Entry 2GRO (X-ray diffraction, 1.70 A resolution); this record covers chains A and B.

[Chain A]
Name: Ubiquitin-conjugating enzyme E2 I
Source organism: Homo sapiens
Notes: EC 6.3.2.19
UniProtKB: P63279 (UBE2I_HUMAN); numbering as in UniProt (aligned over 1-158)
Amino-acid sequence (161 residues; numbered -2 to 158; the number before each row is that of its first residue; numbers below 1 keep their minus sign (Gly-2 is residue -2)):
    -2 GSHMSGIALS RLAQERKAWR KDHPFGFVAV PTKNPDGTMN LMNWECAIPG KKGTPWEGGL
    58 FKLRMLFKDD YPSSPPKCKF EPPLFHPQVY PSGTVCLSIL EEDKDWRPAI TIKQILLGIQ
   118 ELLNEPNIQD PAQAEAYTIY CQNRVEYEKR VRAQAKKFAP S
Unresolved in the structure: -2 to 0, 158
Construct notes: cloning artifact (-2 to 0); engineered mutation Gln85 (Asn in P63279)
UniProt features mapped onto this chain:
  - region: Arg13 to Lys18 (Interaction with SUMO1)
  - active site: Cys93 (Glycyl thioester intermediate)
  - site: Ile4 (Interaction with RANBP2), Val25 (Interaction with RANBP2), Leu57 (Interaction with RANBP2), Asp100, Lys101 (Substrate binding)
  - modified residue: Ser2 (N-acetylserine), Lys65 (N6-acetyllysine), Ser71 (Phosphoserine)
  - cross-link (Glycyl lysine isopeptide (Lys-Gly)): Lys18 (interchain with G-Cter in SUMO2), Lys48 (interchain with G-Cter in SUMO2), Lys49 (interchain with G-Cter in SUMO1), Lys101 (interchain with G-Cter in SUMO2)
  - mutagenesis: Arg13 to Lys14 (Impairs binding to SUMO1 and catalytic activity), Arg17 to Lys18 (Impairs binding to SUMO1 and catalytic activity), Phe22 (F22A: Impairs binding to RANBP2), Val25 (V25A: Impairs binding to RANBP2), Val27 (V27A: Impairs binding to RANBP2), Glu42 (E42A: Slightly impairs binding to RANBP2), Lys48 (K48A: Slightly impairs binding to RANBP2), Glu54 (E54A: Slightly impairs binding to RANBP2), Leu57 (L57A: Impairs binding to RANBP2), Lys59 (K59A: Impairs binding to RANBP2), Arg61 (R61A: Slightly impairs binding to RANBP2), Tyr87 (Y87A: Impairs catalytic activity), 3 further mutagenesis entries in UniProt

[Chain B]
Name: Ran GTPase-activating protein 1
Source organism: Homo sapiens
Notes: fragment: C-terminal domain (residues 419-587)
UniProtKB: P46060 (RGP1_HUMAN); numbering as in UniProt (aligned over 419-587)
Amino-acid sequence (170 residues; row label = number of the first residue in the row):
   418 STGEPAPVLS SPPPADVSTF LAFPSPEKLL RLGPKSSVLI AQQTDTSDPE KVVSAFLKVS
   478 SVFKDEATVR MAVQDAVDAL MQKAFNSSSF NSNTFLTRLL VHMGLLKSED KVKAIANLYG
   538 PLMALNHMVQ QDYFPKALAP LLLAFVTKPN SALESCSFAR HSLLQTLYKV
Unresolved in the structure: 418-430
Construct notes: cloning artifact (418)
UniProt features mapped onto this chain:
  - motif: Leu523 to Glu526 (SUMO conjugation)
  - site (Hydrophobic interaction with UBE2I): Phe562, Lys565
  - modified residue: Ser428 (Phosphoserine), Ser435 (Phosphoserine), Thr436 (Phosphothreonine), Ser442 (Phosphoserine), Lys524 (N6-acetyllysine)
  - cross-link (Glycyl lysine isopeptide (Lys-Gly)): Lys452 (interchain with G-Cter in SUMO2), Lys524 (interchain with G-Cter in SUMO1), Lys586 (interchain with G-Cter in SUMO2)
  - mutagenesis: Lys524 (K524R: Loss of cross-link to SUMO1. Abolishes association with nuclear pores during interphase, and with mitotic spindles during mitosis)

[How chain A and chain B interact]
Pairs across the interface (23):
  Lys74(A) - Glu526(B)  salt bridge
  Tyr87(A) - Lys524(B)
  Tyr87(A) - Ser525(B)  hydrogen bond (side chain-backbone)
  Tyr87(A) - Glu526(B)
  Ser89(A) - Glu526(B)  hydrogen bond
  Thr91(A) - Glu526(B)  hydrogen bond
  Cys93(A) - Lys524(B)  hydrogen bond
  Gln126(A) - Lys565(B)  hydrogen bond (backbone-side chain)
  Asp127(A) - Lys524(B)  hydrogen bond (backbone-side chain)
  Pro128(A) - Leu523(B)
  Pro128(A) - Lys524(B)
  Pro128(A) - Phe562(B)  hydrophobic
  Pro128(A) - Lys565(B)
  Ala129(A) - Lys524(B)
  Ala131(A) - Phe562(B)  hydrophobic
  Tyr134(A) - Ala561(B)
  Tyr134(A) - Phe562(B)  hydrophobic
  Tyr134(A) - Lys565(B)
  Thr135(A) - Pro557(B)
  Thr135(A) - Leu558(B)
  Thr135(A) - Ala561(B)
  Gln139(A) - Pro557(B)  hydrogen bond (side chain-backbone)
  Gln139(A) - Ala561(B)
Interface residues without a listed pair, chain A (16 interface residues in all): Ile125, Gln130, Glu132

[Summary]
16 residues of chain A face 9 of chain B across their interface, with 7 hydrogen bonds and 1 salt bridge.
Polar pairs include Lys74(A)-Glu526(B), Tyr87(A)-Ser525(B) and Ser89(A)-Glu526(B).
Chain A is Ubiquitin-conjugating enzyme E2 I and chain B is Ran GTPase-activating protein 1, both from Homo
sapiens; the structure, Crystal Structure of human RanGAP1-Ubc9-N85Q, was determined by X-ray diffraction
together with 2GRN, 2GRP, 2GRQ and 2GRR from the same study.
